8F7R - chains B and C of the 9 polymer chains in the assembly; structure by electron microscopy, 3.28 A resolution.

[Chain B]
Name: Guanine nucleotide-binding protein G(I)/G(S)/G(T) subunit beta-1
From: Rattus norvegicus
UniProtKB: P54311 (GBB1_RAT); numbering as in UniProt (aligned over 2-340)
Sequence (353 residues; each row starts with the number of its first residue; numbers below 1 keep their minus sign (Met-12 is residue -12)):
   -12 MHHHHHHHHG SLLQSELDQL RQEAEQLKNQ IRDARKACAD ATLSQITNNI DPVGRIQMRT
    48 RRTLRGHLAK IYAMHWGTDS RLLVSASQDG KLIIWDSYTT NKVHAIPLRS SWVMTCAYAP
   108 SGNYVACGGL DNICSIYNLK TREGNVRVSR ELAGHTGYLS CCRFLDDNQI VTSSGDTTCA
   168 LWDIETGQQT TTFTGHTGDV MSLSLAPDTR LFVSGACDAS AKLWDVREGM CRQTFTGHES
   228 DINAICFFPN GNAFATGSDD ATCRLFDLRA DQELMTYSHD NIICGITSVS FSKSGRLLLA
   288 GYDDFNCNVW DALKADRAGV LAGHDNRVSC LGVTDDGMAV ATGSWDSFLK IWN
Not modelled in the structure: -12 to 6
Construct notes: expression tag (-12 to 1)
Swiss-Prot annotation at these positions:
  - modified residue: Ser2 (N-acetylserine), His266 (Phosphohistidine)

[Chain C]
Name: Guanine nucleotide-binding protein G(I)/G(S)/G(O) subunit gamma-2
From: Bos taurus
UniProtKB: P63212 (GBG2_BOVIN); residues 1-68 here = UniProt positions 1-68
Sequence (68 residues; row label = number of the first residue in the row):
     1 MASNNTASIA QARKLVEQLK MEANIDRIKV SKAAADLMAY CEAHAKEDPL LTPVPASENP
    61 FREKKFFC
Not modelled in the structure: 1-9, 65-68
Swiss-Prot annotation at these positions:
  - modified residue: Ala2 (N-acetylalanine), Cys68 (Cysteine methyl ester)
  - lipidation: Cys68 (S-geranylgeranyl cysteine)

[Chain B / chain C interface]
Pairs across the interface - 64 pairs, chain B then chain C:
  Leu7(B) - Val16(C)
  Glu10(B) - Lys20(C)  salt bridge
  Ala11(B) - Val16(C)  hydrophobic
  Ala11(B) - Leu19(C)
  Leu14(B) - Leu19(C)  hydrophobic
  Leu14(B) - Lys20(C)
  Lys15(B) - Leu19(C)
  Ile18(B) - Leu19(C)  hydrophobic
  Ile18(B) - Ala23(C)  hydrophobic
  Ile18(B) - Arg27(C)
  Ala21(B) - Arg27(C)
  Arg22(B) - Arg27(C)
  Cys25(B) - Ile28(C)
  Asp27(B) - Val30(C)
  Leu30(B) - Ala34(C)  hydrophobic
  Ile33(B) - Met38(C)  hydrophobic
  Met45(B) - Leu50(C)  hydrophobic
  Arg48(B) - Asn59(C)
  Arg48(B) - Phe61(C)
  Arg49(B) - Phe61(C)
  Arg49(B) - Arg62(C)  hydrogen bond (side chain-backbone)
  Ser84(B) - Phe61(C)
  Tyr85(B) - Pro60(C)
  Tyr85(B) - Phe61(C)  hydrophobic
  Met217(B) - Gln18(C)
  Cys218(B) - Gln18(C)  hydrogen bond (backbone-side chain)
  Gln220(B) - Glu22(C)
  Gln220(B) - Ile25(C)
  Thr221(B) - Glu22(C)  hydrogen bond (backbone-side chain)
  Phe235(B) - Leu37(C)  hydrophobic
  Phe235(B) - Tyr40(C)  hydrophobic
  Pro236(B) - Tyr40(C)
  Asp254(B) - Ala33(C)
  Arg256(B) - Arg27(C)
  Arg256(B) - Ile28(C)
  Arg256(B) - Ala33(C)
  Arg256(B) - Asp36(C)  salt bridge
  Asp258(B) - Ile25(C)
  Asp258(B) - Arg27(C)  salt bridge
  Gln259(B) - Val30(C)
  Ser279(B) - Asp48(C)  hydrogen bond
  Ser279(B) - Leu50(C)
  Lys280(B) - Asp48(C)
  Ser281(B) - Tyr40(C)
  Ser281(B) - Cys41(C)  hydrogen bond (side chain-backbone)
  Ser281(B) - His44(C)
  Ser281(B) - Ala45(C)
  Ser281(B) - Asp48(C)
  Arg283(B) - Leu51(C)
  Leu284(B) - Leu50(C)  hydrophobic
  Leu284(B) - Leu51(C)  hydrophobic
  Leu300(B) - Leu37(C)  hydrophobic
  Leu300(B) - Met38(C)  hydrophobic
  Val320(B) - Leu50(C)  hydrophobic
  Asp323(B) - Pro49(C)
  Gly324(B) - Pro49(C)
  Gly324(B) - Leu50(C)
  Met325(B) - Pro49(C)
  Met325(B) - Pro60(C)  hydrophobic
  Ala326(B) - Phe61(C)  hydrophobic
  Val327(B) - Leu50(C)  hydrophobic
  Ile338(B) - Phe61(C)  hydrophobic
  Asn340(B) - Leu50(C)
  Asn340(B) - Asn59(C)  hydrogen bond
Also at the interface, not in a pair above, chain B (49 interface residues in all): Ala26, Ala28, Ile37, Ile43, Arg219, Asn237, Ala257, Leu261
Also at the interface, not in a pair above, chain C (31 interface residues in all): Met21, Asp26, Glu42, Val54

[In short]
The interface between chain B and chain C involves 49 residues on one side and 31 on the other; the contacts
include 6 hydrogen bonds and 3 salt bridges. Polar contacts include Glu10(B)-Lys20(C), Arg256(B)-Asp36(C) and
Asp258(B)-Arg27(C).
Here chain B is Guanine nucleotide-binding protein G(I)/G(S)/G(T) subunit beta-1 (Rattus norvegicus) and chain
C is Guanine nucleotide-binding protein G(I)/G(S)/G(O) subunit gamma-2 (Bos taurus). Entry 8F7R (Gi bound
mu-opioid receptor in complex with endomorphin) was determined by electron microscopy, deposited together with
8F7Q, 8F7S, 8F7W and 8F7X.
